PDB entry 6Q14 | electron microscopy, 3.80 A resolution | chains 2 and 3 of the 74 polymer chains in the assembly

# Chain 2 (and 3)
Name: Surface presentation of antigens protein SpaP
Organism: Salmonella typhimurium (strain LT2 / SGSC1412 / ATCC 700720)
Notes: chain 3 of this document is another copy of the same molecule, construct and numbering; everything in this record applies to it too
UniProtKB: P40700 (SPAP_SALTY); numbering as in UniProt (aligned over 1-224)
Chain sequence (224 residues; each row starts with the number of its first residue):
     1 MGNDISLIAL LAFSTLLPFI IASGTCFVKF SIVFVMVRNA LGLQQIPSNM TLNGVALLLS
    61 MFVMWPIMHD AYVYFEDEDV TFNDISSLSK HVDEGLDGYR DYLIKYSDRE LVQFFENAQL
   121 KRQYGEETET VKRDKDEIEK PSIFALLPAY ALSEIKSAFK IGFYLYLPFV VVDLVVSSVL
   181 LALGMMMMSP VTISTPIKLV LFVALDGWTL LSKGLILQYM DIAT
Unresolved in the structure: 1-2, 76-85, 119-139, 221-224 (chain 3: 1-2, 76-85, 119-134, 223-224)

# Interface between chain 2 and chain 3
Residue-residue contacts (46; chain 2 residue first):
  D4(2) - L7(3)
  I5(2) - N3(3)
  I5(2) - L7(3)  hydrophobic
  P18(2) - M50(3)
  A22(2) - M50(3)  hydrophobic
  A22(2) - T51(3)  hydrogen bond (backbone-side chain)
  S23(2) - T51(3)
  I32(2) - I46(3)  hydrophobic
  I32(2) - P47(3)  hydrophobic
  V35(2) - I46(3)  hydrophobic
  R38(2) - Q45(3)  hydrogen bond
  N49(2) - Q45(3)  hydrogen bond
  L111(2) - T209(3)
  F114(2) - K213(3)
  F114(2) - I216(3)  hydrophobic
  F114(2) - L217(3)  hydrophobic
  F114(2) - I222(3)  hydrophobic
  F115(2) - L59(3)  hydrophobic
  F115(2) - F62(3)  hydrophobic
  N117(2) - I222(3)
  A118(2) - I216(3)  hydrophobic
  A118(2) - M220(3)
  A118(2) - I222(3)
  F144(2) - F62(3)
  L147(2) - L58(3)  hydrophobic
  P148(2) - F62(3)  hydrophobic
  A151(2) - V55(3)  hydrophobic
  L152(2) - S212(3)
  I155(2) - W208(3)
  K156(2) - D206(3)  salt bridge
  F159(2) - L199(3)
  F159(2) - V203(3)  hydrophobic
  F159(2) - W208(3)
  F163(2) - P196(3)
  F163(2) - L199(3)  hydrophobic
  F163(2) - V200(3)  hydrophobic
  Y166(2) - T195(3)
  Y166(2) - P196(3)  hydrophobic
  V170(2) - P196(3)  hydrophobic
  S177(2) - M185(3)
  S177(2) - M188(3)
  L181(2) - G184(3)
  L181(2) - M185(3)
  M186(2) - M187(3)
  M188(2) - M187(3)
  P190(2) - M187(3)
Other interface residues (no listed pair), chain 2 (38 interface residues in all): I8, S31, M36, A145, D173, L174, M187, S189
Other interface residues (no listed pair), chain 3 (35 interface residues in all): L11, L41, L43, T192, I193, D221

# In short
The interface between chain 2 and chain 3 involves 38 residues on one side and 35 on the other; the contacts
include 3 hydrogen bonds and 1 salt bridge. Among the polar pairs are K156(2)-D206(3), A22(2)-T51(3) and
R38(2)-Q45(3).
Chain 2 and chain 3 are both Surface presentation of antigens protein SpaP (Salmonella typhimurium (strain LT2
/ SGSC1412 / ATCC 700720)); the structure, Structure of the Salmonella SPI-1 injectisome NC-base, was
determined by electron microscopy (same publication as 6PEE, 6PEM, 6PEP, 6Q15 and 6Q16).
